2BR2 - chains B and E of the 6 polymer chains in the assembly; structure by X-ray diffraction, 2.80 A resolution.

# Chain B
Protein: Exosome complex exonuclease 1
From: Sulfolobus solfataricus
Notes: EC 3.1.13.-
UniProtKB: Q9UXC2 (ECX1_SULSO); residues 1-248 here = UniProt positions 1-248
Amino-acid sequence (248 residues; row label = number of the first residue in the row):
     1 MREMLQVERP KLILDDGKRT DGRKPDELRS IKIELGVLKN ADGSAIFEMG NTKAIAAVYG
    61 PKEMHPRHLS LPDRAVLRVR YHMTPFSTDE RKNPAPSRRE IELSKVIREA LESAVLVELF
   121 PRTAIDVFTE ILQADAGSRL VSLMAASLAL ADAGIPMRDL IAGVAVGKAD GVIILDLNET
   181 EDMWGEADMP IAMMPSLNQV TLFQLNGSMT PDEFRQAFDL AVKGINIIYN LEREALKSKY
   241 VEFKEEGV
Unresolved in the structure: 1-7

# Chain E
Protein: Exosome complex exonuclease 2
From: Sulfolobus solfataricus
Notes: EC 3.1.13.-
UniProtKB: Q9UXC0 (ECX2_SULSO); residues 1-275 here = UniProt positions 1-275
Amino-acid sequence (275 residues; each row starts with the number of its first residue):
     1 MSSTPSNQNI IPIIKKESIV SLFEKGIRQD GRKLTDYRPL SITLDYAKKA DGSALVKLGT
    61 TMVLAGTKLE IDKPYEDTPN QGNLIVNVEL LPLAYETFEP GPPDENAIEL ARVVDRSLRD
   121 SKALDLTKLV IEPGKSVWTV WLDVYVLDYG GNVLDACTLA SVAALYNTKV YKVEQHSNGI
   181 SVNKNEVVGK LPLNYPVVTI SVAKVDKYLV VDPDLDEESI MDAKISFSYT PDLKIVGIQK
   241 SGKGSMSLQD IDQAENTARS TAVKLLEELK KHLGI
Unresolved in the structure: 93-103, 176-179

# Interface between chain B and chain E
Pairs across the interface - 45 pairs, chain B then chain E:
  Val37(B) - Met62(E)
  Leu38(B) - Leu147(E)
  Leu38(B) - Asp148(E)
  Lys39(B) - Thr60(E)
  Lys39(B) - Asp148(E)  hydrogen bond (backbone-side chain)
  Asn40(B) - Thr60(E)
  Asn40(B) - Asp148(E)  hydrogen bond (backbone-side chain)
  Asn40(B) - Tyr149(E)  hydrogen bond (side chain-backbone)
  Asn40(B) - Gly150(E)
  Asn40(B) - Leu215(E)
  Ile46(B) - Tyr46(E)
  Lys53(B) - Lys48(E)
  Tyr59(B) - Pro92(E)
  Arg80(B) - Glu89(E)  salt bridge
  Arg80(B) - Leu91(E)
  His82(B) - Tyr145(E)
  Thr84(B) - Tyr145(E)
  Pro85(B) - Asp143(E)
  Pro85(B) - Tyr145(E)
  Phe86(B) - Ala47(E)  hydrophobic
  Phe86(B) - Lys49(E)
  Phe86(B) - Ala50(E)  hydrogen bond (backbone-backbone)
  Phe86(B) - Leu64(E)  hydrophobic
  Phe86(B) - Gly66(E)
  Phe86(B) - Lys68(E)
  Phe86(B) - Asp143(E)
  Ser87(B) - Lys49(E)
  Thr88(B) - Lys49(E)
  Thr88(B) - Lys68(E)  hydrogen bond (backbone-side chain)
  Asp89(B) - Lys49(E)
  Asp89(B) - Lys68(E)  hydrogen bond (backbone-side chain)
  Asp89(B) - Lys184(E)  hydrogen bond (backbone-side chain)
  Arg91(B) - Lys68(E)
  Arg91(B) - Glu70(E)
  Arg91(B) - Trp141(E)
  Arg91(B) - Asp143(E)  salt bridge
  Pro94(B) - Glu89(E)
  Glu130(B) - Leu91(E)
  Glu130(B) - Tyr145(E)
  Leu132(B) - Tyr46(E)  hydrophobic
  Leu132(B) - Leu64(E)  hydrophobic
  Gln133(B) - Tyr46(E)
  Gln133(B) - Lys48(E)  hydrogen bond (side chain-backbone)
  Ala134(B) - Lys49(E)  hydrogen bond (backbone-side chain)
  Asp135(B) - Lys49(E)
Interface residues without a listed pair, chain B (25 interface residues in all): Ala41, Glu90, Phe128
Interface residues without a listed pair, chain E (24 interface residues in all): Ala65

# Overview
25 residues of chain B and 24 residues of chain E are in contact, with 9 hydrogen bonds and 2 salt bridges.
Polar contacts include Arg80(B)-Glu89(E), Arg91(B)-Asp143(E) and Lys39(B)-Asp148(E).
Chain B is Exosome complex exonuclease 1 and chain E is Exosome complex exonuclease 2, both from Sulfolobus
solfataricus; the structure, RNase PH core of the archaeal exosome, was determined by X-ray diffraction.
